3IZZ - chains B and G of the 6 polymer chains in the assembly; structure by electron microscopy, 10.80 A resolution (very low resolution: no residue pairs are listed; an interface is given only as per-side residue counts).

# Chain B
Molecule: Helix 69, 71, 89, 92, 95 (Large Subunit)
Source organism: Escherichia coli
Sequence (118 nucleotides; numbered 1906 to 2674; 651 numbers in that range are skipped by the numbering (no residue carries them; nothing is unmodelled there); the number before each row is that of its first residue):
  1906 GGCCGUAACU AUAACGGUC
  1946 UCGGGUAAGU UCCGA
  2456 CUGAUACCGC CCAAGAGUUC AUAUCGACGG CGGUGUUUGG
  2547 AUGGCUGUUC GCCAU
  2646 CUGCUCCUAG UACGAGAGGA CCGGAGUGG

# Chain G
Molecule: Protein L14 (Large Subunit)
Source organism: Escherichia coli
Sequence (121 residues; numbered 2 to 122; the number before each row is that of its first residue):
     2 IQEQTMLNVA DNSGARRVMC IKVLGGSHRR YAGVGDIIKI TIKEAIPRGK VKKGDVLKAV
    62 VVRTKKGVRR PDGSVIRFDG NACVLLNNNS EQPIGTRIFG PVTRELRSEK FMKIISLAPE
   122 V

# Interface between chain B and chain G
At this resolution (11 A) residue pairs are not listed: 9 residues of chain B and 15 of chain G lie at the interface.

# In short
9 residues of chain B face 15 of chain G across their interface.
Chain B is Helix 69, 71, 89, 92, 95 (Large Subunit) and chain G is Protein L14 (Large Subunit), both from
Escherichia coli; the structure, Models for ribosome components that are nearest neighbors to the bovine
mitochondrial initiation factor2 bound to ..., was determined by electron microscopy, deposited together with
3IZY.
